PDB entry 8EZB | electron microscopy, 8.90 A resolution (very low resolution: no residue pairs are listed; an interface is given only as per-side residue counts) | chains C and E of the 20 polymer chains in the assembly

[Chain C]
Protein: DNA-dependent protein kinase catalytic subunit
Source organism: Homo sapiens
Notes: EC 2.7.11.1
Reference sequence: P78527 (PRKDC_HUMAN); residue numbers follow UniProt; this construct covers 1-4128
Amino-acid sequence (4128 residues; row label = number of the first residue in the row):
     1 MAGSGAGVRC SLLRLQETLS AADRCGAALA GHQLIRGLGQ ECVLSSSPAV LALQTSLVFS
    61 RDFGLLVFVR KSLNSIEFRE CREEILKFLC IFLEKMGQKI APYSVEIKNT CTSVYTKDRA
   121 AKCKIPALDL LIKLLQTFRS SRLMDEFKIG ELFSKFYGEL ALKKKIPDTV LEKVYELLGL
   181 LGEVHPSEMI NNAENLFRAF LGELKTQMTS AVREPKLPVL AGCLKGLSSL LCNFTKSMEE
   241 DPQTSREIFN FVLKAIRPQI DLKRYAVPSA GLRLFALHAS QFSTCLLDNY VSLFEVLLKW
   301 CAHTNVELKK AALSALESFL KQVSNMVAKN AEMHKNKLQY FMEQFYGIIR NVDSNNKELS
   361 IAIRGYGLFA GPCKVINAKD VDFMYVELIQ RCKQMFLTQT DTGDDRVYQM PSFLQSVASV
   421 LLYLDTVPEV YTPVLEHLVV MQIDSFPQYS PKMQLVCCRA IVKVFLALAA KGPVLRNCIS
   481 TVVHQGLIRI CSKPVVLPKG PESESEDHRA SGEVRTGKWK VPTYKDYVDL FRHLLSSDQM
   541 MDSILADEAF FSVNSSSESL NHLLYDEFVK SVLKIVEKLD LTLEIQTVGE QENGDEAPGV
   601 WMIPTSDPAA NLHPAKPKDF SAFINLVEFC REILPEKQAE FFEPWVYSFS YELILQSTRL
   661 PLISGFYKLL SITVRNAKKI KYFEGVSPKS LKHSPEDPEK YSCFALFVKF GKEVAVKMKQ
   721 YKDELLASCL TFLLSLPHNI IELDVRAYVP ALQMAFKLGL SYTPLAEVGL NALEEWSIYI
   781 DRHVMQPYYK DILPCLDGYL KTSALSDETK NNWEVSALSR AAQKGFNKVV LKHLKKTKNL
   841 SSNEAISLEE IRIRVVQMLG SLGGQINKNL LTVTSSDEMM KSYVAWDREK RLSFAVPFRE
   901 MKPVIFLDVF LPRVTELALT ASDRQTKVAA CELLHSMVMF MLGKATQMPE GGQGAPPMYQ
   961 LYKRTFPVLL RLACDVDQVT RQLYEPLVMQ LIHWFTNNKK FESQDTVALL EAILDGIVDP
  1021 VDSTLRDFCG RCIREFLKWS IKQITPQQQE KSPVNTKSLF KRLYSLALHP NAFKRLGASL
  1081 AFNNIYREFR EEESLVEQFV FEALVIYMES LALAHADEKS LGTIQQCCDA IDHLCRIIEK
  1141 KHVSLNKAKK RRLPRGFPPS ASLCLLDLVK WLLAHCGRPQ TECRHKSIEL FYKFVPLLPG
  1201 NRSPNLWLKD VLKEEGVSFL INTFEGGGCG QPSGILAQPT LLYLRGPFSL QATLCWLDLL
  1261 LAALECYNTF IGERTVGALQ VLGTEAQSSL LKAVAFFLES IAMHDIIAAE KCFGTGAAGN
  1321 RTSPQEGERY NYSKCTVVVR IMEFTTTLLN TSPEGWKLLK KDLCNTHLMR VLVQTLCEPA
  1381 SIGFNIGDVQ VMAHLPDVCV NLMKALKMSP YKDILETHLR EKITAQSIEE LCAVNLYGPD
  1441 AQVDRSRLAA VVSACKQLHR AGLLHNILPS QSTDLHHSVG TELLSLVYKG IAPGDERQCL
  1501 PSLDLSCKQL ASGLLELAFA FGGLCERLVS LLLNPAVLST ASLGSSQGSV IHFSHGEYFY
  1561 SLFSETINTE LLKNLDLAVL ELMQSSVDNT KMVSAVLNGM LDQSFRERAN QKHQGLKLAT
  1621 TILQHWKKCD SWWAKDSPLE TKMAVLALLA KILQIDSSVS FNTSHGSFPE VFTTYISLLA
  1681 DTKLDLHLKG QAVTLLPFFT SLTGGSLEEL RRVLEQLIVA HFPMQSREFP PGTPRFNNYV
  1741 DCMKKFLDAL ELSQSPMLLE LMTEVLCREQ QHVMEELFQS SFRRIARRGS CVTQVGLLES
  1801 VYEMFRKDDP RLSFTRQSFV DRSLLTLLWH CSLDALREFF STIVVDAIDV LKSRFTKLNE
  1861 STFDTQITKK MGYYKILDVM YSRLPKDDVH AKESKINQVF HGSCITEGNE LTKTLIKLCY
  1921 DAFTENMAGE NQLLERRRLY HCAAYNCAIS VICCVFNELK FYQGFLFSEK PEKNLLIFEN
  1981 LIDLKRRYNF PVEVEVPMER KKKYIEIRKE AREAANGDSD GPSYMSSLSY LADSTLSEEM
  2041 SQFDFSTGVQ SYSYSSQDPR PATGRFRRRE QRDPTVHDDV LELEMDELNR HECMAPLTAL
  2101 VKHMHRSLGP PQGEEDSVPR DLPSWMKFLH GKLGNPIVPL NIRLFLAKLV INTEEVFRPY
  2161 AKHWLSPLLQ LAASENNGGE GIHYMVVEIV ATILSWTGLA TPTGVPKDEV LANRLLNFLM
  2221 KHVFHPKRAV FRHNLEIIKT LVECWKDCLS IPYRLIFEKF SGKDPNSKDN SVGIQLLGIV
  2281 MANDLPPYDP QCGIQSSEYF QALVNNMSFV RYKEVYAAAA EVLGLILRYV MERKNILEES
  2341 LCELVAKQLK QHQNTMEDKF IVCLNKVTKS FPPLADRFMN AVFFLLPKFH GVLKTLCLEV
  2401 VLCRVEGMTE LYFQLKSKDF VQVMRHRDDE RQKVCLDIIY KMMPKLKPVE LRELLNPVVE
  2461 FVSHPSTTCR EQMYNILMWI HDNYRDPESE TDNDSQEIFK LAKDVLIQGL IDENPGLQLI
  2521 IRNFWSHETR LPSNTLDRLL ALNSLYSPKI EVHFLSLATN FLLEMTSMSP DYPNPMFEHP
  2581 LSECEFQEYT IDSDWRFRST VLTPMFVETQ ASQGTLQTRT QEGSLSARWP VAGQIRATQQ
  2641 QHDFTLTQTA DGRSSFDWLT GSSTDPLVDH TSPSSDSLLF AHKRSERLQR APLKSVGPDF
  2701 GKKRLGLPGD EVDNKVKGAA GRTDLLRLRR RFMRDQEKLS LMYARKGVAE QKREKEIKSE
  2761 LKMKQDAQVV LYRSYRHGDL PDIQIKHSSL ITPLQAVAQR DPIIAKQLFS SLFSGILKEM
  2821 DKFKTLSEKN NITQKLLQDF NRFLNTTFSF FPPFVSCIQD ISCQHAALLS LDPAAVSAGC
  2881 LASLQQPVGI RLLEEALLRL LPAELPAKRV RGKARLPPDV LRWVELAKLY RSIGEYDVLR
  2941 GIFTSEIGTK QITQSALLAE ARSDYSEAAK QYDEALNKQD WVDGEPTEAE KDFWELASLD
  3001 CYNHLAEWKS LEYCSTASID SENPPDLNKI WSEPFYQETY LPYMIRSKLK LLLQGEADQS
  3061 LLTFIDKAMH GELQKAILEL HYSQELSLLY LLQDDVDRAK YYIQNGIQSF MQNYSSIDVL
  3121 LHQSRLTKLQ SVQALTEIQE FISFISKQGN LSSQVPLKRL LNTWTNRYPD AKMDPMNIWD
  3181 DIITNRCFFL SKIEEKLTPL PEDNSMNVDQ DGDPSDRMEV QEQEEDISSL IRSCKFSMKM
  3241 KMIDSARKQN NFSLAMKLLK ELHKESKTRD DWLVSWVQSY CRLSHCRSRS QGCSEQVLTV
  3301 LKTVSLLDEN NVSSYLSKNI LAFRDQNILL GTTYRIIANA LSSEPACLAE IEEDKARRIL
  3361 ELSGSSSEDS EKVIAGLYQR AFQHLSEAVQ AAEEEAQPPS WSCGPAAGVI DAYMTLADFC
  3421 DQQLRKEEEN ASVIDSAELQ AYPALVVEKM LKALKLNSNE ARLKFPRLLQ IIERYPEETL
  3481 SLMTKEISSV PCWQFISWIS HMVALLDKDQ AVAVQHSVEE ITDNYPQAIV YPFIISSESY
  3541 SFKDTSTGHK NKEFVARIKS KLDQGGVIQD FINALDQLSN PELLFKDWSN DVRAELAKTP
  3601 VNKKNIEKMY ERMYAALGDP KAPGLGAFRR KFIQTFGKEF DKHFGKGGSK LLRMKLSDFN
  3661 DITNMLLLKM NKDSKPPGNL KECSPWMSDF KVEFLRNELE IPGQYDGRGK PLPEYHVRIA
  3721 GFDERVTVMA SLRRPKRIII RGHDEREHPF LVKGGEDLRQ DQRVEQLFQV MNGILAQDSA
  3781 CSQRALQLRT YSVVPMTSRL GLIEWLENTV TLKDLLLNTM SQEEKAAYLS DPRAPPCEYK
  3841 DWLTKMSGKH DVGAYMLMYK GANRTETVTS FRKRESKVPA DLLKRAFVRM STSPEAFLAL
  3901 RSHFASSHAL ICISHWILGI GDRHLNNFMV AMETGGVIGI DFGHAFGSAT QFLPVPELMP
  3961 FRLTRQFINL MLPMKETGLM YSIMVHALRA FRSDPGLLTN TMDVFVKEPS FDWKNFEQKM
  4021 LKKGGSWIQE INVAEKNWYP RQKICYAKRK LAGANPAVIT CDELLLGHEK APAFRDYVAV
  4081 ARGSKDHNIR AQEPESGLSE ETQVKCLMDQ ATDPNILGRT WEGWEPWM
Not modelled in the structure: 1-5, 498-521, 544-556, 586-608, 687-697, 806-844, 1244-1248, 1541-1548, 1995-2084, 2109-2118, 2615-2629, 2650-2767, 2904-2915, 3199-3224, 3400-3404
Ion coordination: Mg2+: Asn3927, Asp3941 (together with ATP)
Small-molecule neighbours: ATP (adenosine-5'-triphosphate): Phe2597, Met3729, Ser3731, Pro3735, Leu3751, Lys3753, Tyr3791, Ile3803, Glu3804, Trp3805, Leu3806, Thr3809, Thr3811, His3924, Asn3926, Asn3927, Met3929, Ile3940, Asp3941
What the authors report for this chain:
  - post-translational modification sites: Ser2023, Ser2029, Ser2041, Ser2053, Ser2056 (citing earlier work)
  - conformationally variable residues (order/disorder transition): Phe2606 to Thr2649

[Chain E]
Molecule: 30-nt DNA strand
Sequence (30 nucleotides; row label = number of the first residue in the row):
     1 GTGTAATCTA CTGACATCAG AGTTCTTAGA

[How chain C and chain E interact]
At this resolution (9 A) residue pairs are not listed: 15 residues of chain C and 8 of chain E lie at the interface.

[In short]
15 residues of chain C face 8 of chain E across their interface. Ligands of chain C: ATP. Asn3927(C) and
Asp3941(C) form the Mg2+ site. From the paper: modification sites Ser2023(C), Ser2029(C) and Ser2041(C) among
others; conformational variability at Phe2606(C).
Here chain C is DNA-dependent protein kinase catalytic subunit (Homo sapiens) and chain E is a 30-nt DNA
strand. Entry 8EZB (NHEJ Long-range complex with ATP) was determined by electron microscopy, deposited
together with 8EZ9 and 8EZA.
